9DTR - chains 6 and P of the 47 polymer chains in the assembly; structure by electron microscopy, 2.31 A resolution.

== Chain 6 ==
Molecule: U6 snRNA
From: Saccharomyces cerevisiae
Sequence (112 nucleotides; numbered 1 to 112; the number before each row is that of its first residue):
     1 GUUCGCGAAGUAACCCUUCGUGGACAUUUGGUCAAUUUGAAACAAUACAG
    51 AGAUGAUCAGCAGUUCCCCUGCAUAAGGAUGAACCGUUUUACAAAGAGAU
   101 UUAUUUCGUUUU
Not modelled in the structure: 103-112
Modified positions: PSU (pseudouridine-5'-monophosphate) at position 28
Bound ions: K+ site 1: G50, A51 (shared with 3 residues of chain I); K+ site 2: G52, A59, U80; Mg2+: A59, G60 (shared with 1 residue of chain I); K+ site 3: G60, G78 (shared with 2 residues of chain E); K+ site 4: C61, G78, U80, G81

== Chain P ==
Name: Pre-mRNA-splicing factor CWC15
From: Saccharomyces cerevisiae
UniProt: Q03772 (CWC15_YEAST); numbering as in UniProt (aligned over 1-175)
Sequence (175 residues; row label = number of the first residue in the row):
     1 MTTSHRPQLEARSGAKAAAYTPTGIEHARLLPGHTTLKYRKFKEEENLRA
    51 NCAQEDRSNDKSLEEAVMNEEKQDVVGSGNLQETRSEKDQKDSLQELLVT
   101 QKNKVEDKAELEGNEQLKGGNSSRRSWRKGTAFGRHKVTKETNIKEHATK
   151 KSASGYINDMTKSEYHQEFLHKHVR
Not modelled in the structure: 1, 43-125, 138-154

== Interface between chain 6 and chain P ==
Contacting residue pairs (30):
  G52(6) - Thr2(P)  sugar contact
  G52(6) - His5(P)  hydrogen bond to the base
  A53(6) - Thr2(P)  sugar contact
  A53(6) - His5(P)  sugar contact
  A62(6) - Ser4(P)  hydrogen bond to the base
  A62(6) - His5(P)  base contact
  A62(6) - Arg6(P)  hydrogen bond to the base
  G63(6) - Ser4(P)  base contact
  G63(6) - Arg6(P)  base contact
  G63(6) - Gln8(P)  hydrogen bond to the phosphate
  U64(6) - Gln8(P)  hydrogen bond to the phosphate
  U64(6) - Glu10(P)  sugar contact
  U64(6) - Ala11(P)  phosphate contact
  U64(6) - Arg12(P)  hydrogen bond to the phosphate
  U65(6) - Arg12(P)  salt bridge to the phosphate
  U65(6) - Lys16(P)  salt bridge to the phosphate
  C66(6) - Arg12(P)  salt bridge to the phosphate
  C66(6) - Lys16(P)  salt bridge to the phosphate
  C66(6) - Tyr20(P)  sugar contact
  A73(6) - Ile25(P)  sugar contact
  A73(6) - His27(P)  phosphate contact
  U74(6) - His27(P)  base contact
  U74(6) - Arg29(P)  hydrogen bond to the base
  U74(6) - Leu30(P)  base contact
  U80(6) - Ser4(P)  base contact
  U80(6) - His5(P)  base contact
  C84(6) - Thr3(P)  hydrogen bond to the sugar
  C84(6) - Ser4(P)  sugar contact
  C85(6) - Thr2(P)  base contact
  C85(6) - Thr3(P)  hydrogen bond to the sugar

== Summary ==
Chain 6 and chain P form an interface of 12 and 15 residues respectively; the contacts include 9 hydrogen
bonds and 4 salt bridges. Among the polar pairs are G52(6)-His5(P), A62(6)-Ser4(P) and A62(6)-Arg6(P). G50(6)
and A51(6) form the K+ site 1.
Here chain 6 is U6 snRNA and chain P is Pre-mRNA-splicing factor CWC15, both from Saccharomyces cerevisiae.
Entry 9DTR (Structure of the yeast post-catalytic P complex spliceosome at 2.3 Angstrom resolution) was
determined by electron microscopy.
